8U9X - chains B and R of the 14 polymer chains in the assembly; structure by X-ray diffraction, 3.05 A resolution.

== Chain B ==
Name: DNA-directed RNA polymerase subunit beta
From: Saccharomyces cerevisiae
Notes: EC 2.7.7.6
Reference sequence: A0A6A5Q4H2 (A0A6A5Q4H2_YEASX); residues 1-1224 here = UniProt positions 1-1224
Sequence (1224 residues; row label = number of the first residue in the row):
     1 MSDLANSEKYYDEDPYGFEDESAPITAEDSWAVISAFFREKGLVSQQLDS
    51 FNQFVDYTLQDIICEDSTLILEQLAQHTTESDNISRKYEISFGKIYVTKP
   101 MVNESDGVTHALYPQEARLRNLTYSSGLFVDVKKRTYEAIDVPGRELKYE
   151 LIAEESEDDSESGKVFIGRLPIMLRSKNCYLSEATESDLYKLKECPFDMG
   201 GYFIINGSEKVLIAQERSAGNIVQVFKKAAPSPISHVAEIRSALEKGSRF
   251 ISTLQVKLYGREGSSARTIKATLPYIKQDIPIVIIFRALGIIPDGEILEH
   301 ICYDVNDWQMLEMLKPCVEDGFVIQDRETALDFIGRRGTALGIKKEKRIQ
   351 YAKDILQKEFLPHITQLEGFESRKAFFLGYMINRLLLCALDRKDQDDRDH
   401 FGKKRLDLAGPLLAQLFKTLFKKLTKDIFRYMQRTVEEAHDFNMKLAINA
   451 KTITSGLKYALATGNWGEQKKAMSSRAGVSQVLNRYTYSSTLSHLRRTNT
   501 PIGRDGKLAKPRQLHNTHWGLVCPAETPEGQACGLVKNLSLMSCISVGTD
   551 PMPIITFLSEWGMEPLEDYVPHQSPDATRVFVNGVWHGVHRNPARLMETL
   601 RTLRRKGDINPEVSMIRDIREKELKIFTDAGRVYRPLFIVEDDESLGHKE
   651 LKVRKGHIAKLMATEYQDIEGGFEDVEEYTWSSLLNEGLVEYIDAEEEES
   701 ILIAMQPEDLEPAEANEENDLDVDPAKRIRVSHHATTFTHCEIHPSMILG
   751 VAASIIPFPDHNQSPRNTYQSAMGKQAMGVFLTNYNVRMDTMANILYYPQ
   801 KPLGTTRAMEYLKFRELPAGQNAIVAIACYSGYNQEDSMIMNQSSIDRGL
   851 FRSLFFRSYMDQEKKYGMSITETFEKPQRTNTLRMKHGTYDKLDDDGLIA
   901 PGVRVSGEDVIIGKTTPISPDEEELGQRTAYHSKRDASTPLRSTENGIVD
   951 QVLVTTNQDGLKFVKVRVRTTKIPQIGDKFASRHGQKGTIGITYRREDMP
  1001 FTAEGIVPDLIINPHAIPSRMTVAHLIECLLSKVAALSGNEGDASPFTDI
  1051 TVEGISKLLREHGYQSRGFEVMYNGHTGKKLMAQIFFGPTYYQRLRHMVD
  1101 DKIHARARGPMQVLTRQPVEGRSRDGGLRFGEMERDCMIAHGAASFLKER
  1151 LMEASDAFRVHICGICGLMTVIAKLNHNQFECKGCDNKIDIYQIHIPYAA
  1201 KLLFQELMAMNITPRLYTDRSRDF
Disordered / not traced: 1-19, 65-89, 133-164, 336-347, 434-445, 473-474, 503-509, 643-650, 667-679, 713-725, 879-883, 918-933
Reported in the primary citation:
  - conformationally variable residues (loop rearrangement): Glu529
  - mutagenesis - E529A, E529D, Y769F: increased catalytic activity (citing earlier work)
  - mutagenesis - E529Q: decreased catalytic activity (citing earlier work)

== Chain R ==
Molecule: Mol_id: 13
Sequence (10 nucleotides; numbered 1 to 10; the number before each row is that of its first residue):
     1 AUCGAGAGGG

== Interface between chain B and chain R ==
Residue-residue contacts (15):
  Asn465(B) - A5(R)  sugar contact
  Ala477(B) - A5(R)  sugar contact
  Gly478(B) - A5(R)  sugar contact
  Gly478(B) - G6(R)  sugar contact
  Gln481(B) - G6(R)  hydrogen bond to the phosphate
  Gln481(B) - A7(R)  hydrogen bond to the phosphate
  Gln776(B) - G8(R)  phosphate contact
  Gln776(B) - G9(R)  phosphate contact
  Lys979(B) - G9(R)  hydrogen bond to the phosphate
  Lys979(B) - G10(R)  salt bridge to the phosphate
  Lys987(B) - G10(R)  salt bridge to the phosphate
  His1097(B) - G9(R)  sugar contact
  Lys1102(B) - G9(R)  sugar contact
  Gln1112(B) - U2(R)  phosphate contact
  Arg1124(B) - U2(R)  salt bridge to the phosphate
Interface residues without a listed pair, chain B (17 interface residues in all): Arg497, Pro528, Glu529, Ala772, Met773, Arg1096
Interface residues without a listed pair, chain R (8 interface residues in all): A1

== Summary ==
17 residues of chain B face 8 of chain R across their interface; the contacts include 3 hydrogen bonds and 3
salt bridges. Among the polar pairs are Gln481(B)-G6(R), Gln481(B)-A7(R) and Lys979(B)-G9(R). The paper
reports that E529A, E529D and Y769F of chain B increase catalytic activity; conformational variability at
Glu529(B).
Chain B is DNA-directed RNA polymerase subunit beta (Saccharomyces cerevisiae) and chain R is Mol_id: 13; the
structure, Structural basis of transcription: RNA polymerase II substrate binding and metal coordination at
3.0 A of ..., was determined by X-ray diffraction together with 9BVT, 9BW0 and 8U9R from the same study.
